Entry 9NH8 (electron microscopy, 3.20 A resolution); this record covers chains D and J of the 12 polymer chains in the assembly.

# Chain D
Protein: Histone H2B 1.1
Organism: Xenopus laevis
UniProt: P02281 (H2B11_XENLA); residues 1-122 here correspond to UniProt positions 5-126 (UniProt number = residue number + 4)
Chain sequence (123 residues; numbered 0 to 122; the number before each row is that of its first residue; numbering starts at 0):
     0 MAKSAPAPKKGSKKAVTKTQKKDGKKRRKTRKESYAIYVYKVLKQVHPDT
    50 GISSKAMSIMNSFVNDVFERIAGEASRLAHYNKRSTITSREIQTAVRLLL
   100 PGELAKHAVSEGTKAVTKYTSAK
Not modelled in the structure: 0-27
Sequence notes: initiating methionine (0); engineered mutation Thr29 (Ser33 in P02281)
Curated features (UniProtKB/Swiss-Prot):
  - modified residue: Lys2 (N6-acetyllysine), Lys9 (N6-acetyllysine), Ser11 (Phosphoserine), Lys12 (N6-acetyllysine), Lys17 (N6-acetyllysine)
  - glycosylation: Ser109 (O-linked (GlcNAc) serine)
  - cross-link: Lys117 (Glycyl lysine isopeptide (Lys-Gly) (interchain with G-Cter in ubiquitin))

# Chain J
Molecule: 205-nt DNA strand
Organism: synthetic construct
Sequence (205 nucleotides; numbered -102 to 102; the number before each row is that of its first residue; numbers below 1 keep their minus sign (DC-102 is residue -102)):
  -102 CCTGTTATTCCTAGTAATCAATCAGTGCCTATCGATGTATATATCTGACA
   -52 CGTGCCTGGAGACTAGGGAGTAATCCCCTTGGCGGTTAAAACGCGGGGGA
    -2 CAGCGCGTACGTGCGTTTAAGCGGTGCTAGAGCTGTCTACGACCAATTGA
    48 GCGGCCTCGGCACCGGGATTCTGATGGCTGGAATTCGCACATCTAAGCTT
    98 TAGTT
Not modelled in the structure: -102 to -77, 80-102

# Chain D / chain J interface
Contacting residue pairs (11):
  Lys28(D) - DG51(J)  phosphate contact
  Thr29(D) - DG50(J)  phosphate contact
  Arg30(D) - DC49(J)  sugar contact
  Arg30(D) - DG50(J)  phosphate contact
  Lys31(D) - DC49(J)  phosphate contact
  Lys31(D) - DG50(J)  hydrogen bond to the phosphate
  Glu32(D) - DC49(J)  phosphate contact
  Ser33(D) - DC49(J)  phosphate contact
  Ile36(D) - DC49(J)  phosphate contact
  Tyr37(D) - DG48(J)  sugar contact
  Lys40(D) - DG48(J)  salt bridge to the phosphate
Interface residues without a listed pair, chain D (10 interface residues in all): Thr85
Interface residues without a listed pair, chain J (5 interface residues in all): DG38

# Overview
10 residues of chain D face 5 of chain J across their interface; the contacts include 1 hydrogen bond and 1
salt bridge. Polar pairs include Lys31(D)-DG50(J) and Lys40(D)-DG48(J).
Chain D is Histone H2B 1.1 (Xenopus laevis) and chain J is a 205-nt DNA strand (synthetic construct); the
structure, CHD1-nucleosome complex (anchored state), was determined by electron microscopy, deposited together
with 9EAR.
